Entry 3B1Y (X-ray diffraction, 2.50 A resolution); this record covers chain A.

# Chain A
Name: Ferrous iron uptake transporter protein B
Organism: Streptococcus thermophilus
Notes: fragment: NFeoB
UniProtKB: Q5M586 (Q5M586_STRT2); numbering as in UniProt (aligned over 1-270)
Chain sequence (272 residues; numbered -1 to 270; the number before each row is that of its first residue; numbers below 1 keep their minus sign (Gly-1 is residue -1)):
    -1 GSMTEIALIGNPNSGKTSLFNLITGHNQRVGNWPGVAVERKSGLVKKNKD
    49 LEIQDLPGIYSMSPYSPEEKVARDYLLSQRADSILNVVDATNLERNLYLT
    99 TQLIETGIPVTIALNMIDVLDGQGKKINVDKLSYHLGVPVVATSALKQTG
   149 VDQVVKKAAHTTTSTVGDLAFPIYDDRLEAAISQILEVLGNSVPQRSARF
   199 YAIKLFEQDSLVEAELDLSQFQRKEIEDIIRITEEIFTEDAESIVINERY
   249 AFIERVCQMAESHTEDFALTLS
Not modelled in the structure: -1 to 0, 120-123, 260-270
Construct notes: expression tag (-1 to 0); engineered mutation Ala35 (Thr in Q5M586)
Ligand contacts: aminophosphonic acid-guanylate ester (GNH): Asn9, Pro10, Asn11, Ser12, Gly13, Lys14, Thr15, Ser16, Asn113, Met114, Asp116, Val117, Thr141, Ser142, Ala143, Leu144

# Overview
Bound to chain A: aminophosphonic acid-guanylate ester.
Chain A is Ferrous iron uptake transporter protein B (Streptococcus thermophilus); the structure, Crystal
structure of an S. thermophilus NFeoB T35A mutant bound to GDP, was determined by X-ray diffraction, deposited
together with 3B1V, 3B1W, 3B1X and 3B1Z.
